PDB entry 8TCB | X-ray diffraction, 2.69 A resolution | chains C and D of the 4 polymer chains in the assembly

[Chain C (and D)]
Protein: M protein
Organism: Streptococcus pyogenes
Notes: chain D of this document is another copy of the same molecule, construct and numbering; everything in this record applies to it too
Reference sequence: Q6TLP8 (Q6TLP8_STRPY); residues 42-141 here correspond to UniProt positions 23-122 (UniProt number = residue number - 19)
Amino-acid sequence (104 residues; row label = number of the first residue in the row):
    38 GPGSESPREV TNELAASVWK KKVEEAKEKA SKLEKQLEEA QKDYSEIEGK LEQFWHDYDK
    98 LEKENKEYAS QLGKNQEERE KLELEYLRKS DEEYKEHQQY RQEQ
Unresolved in the structure: 38-45, 126-141 (chain D: 38-45, 111-141)
Differences from the reference sequence: expression tag (38-41)
From the paper describing this entry:
  - mutagenesis - D80A: unchanged binding to C4b-binding protein alpha chain
  - mutagenesis - Y81A, E85A, E89A, D96A: unchanged stability

[Interface between chain C and chain D]
Contacting residue pairs (52; chain C residue first):
  N49(C) - N49(D)
  N49(C) - E50(D)
  E50(C) - N49(D)
  A53(C) - N49(D)
  A53(C) - A53(D)  hydrophobic
  W56(C) - W56(D)  hydrophobic
  W56(C) - K57(D)
  W56(C) - V60(D)  hydrophobic
  K57(C) - W56(D)
  K59(C) - V60(D)
  V60(C) - K59(D)
  V60(C) - V60(D)  hydrophobic
  A63(C) - A63(D)  hydrophobic
  K66(C) - E71(D)  salt bridge
  A67(C) - L70(D)
  L70(C) - L70(D)  hydrophobic
  L70(C) - E71(D)
  Q73(C) - L74(D)
  L74(C) - Q73(D)
  L74(C) - L74(D)  hydrophobic
  D80(C) - Y81(D)
  Y81(C) - D80(D)
  Y81(C) - Y81(D)
  Y81(C) - I84(D)  hydrophobic
  I84(C) - Y81(D)
  I84(C) - I84(D)  hydrophobic
  L88(C) - I84(D)  hydrophobic
  L88(C) - F91(D)  hydrophobic
  F91(C) - F91(D)
  F91(C) - W92(D)  hydrophobic
  W92(C) - F91(D)  hydrophobic
  Y95(C) - F91(D)  hydrophobic
  Y95(C) - D94(D)
  Y95(C) - Y95(D)
  Y95(C) - L98(D)
  L98(C) - L98(D)  hydrophobic
  L98(C) - E99(D)
  L98(C) - N102(D)
  E99(C) - L98(D)
  E101(C) - N102(D)
  N102(C) - L98(D)  hydrogen bond (side chain-backbone)
  N102(C) - E101(D)
  N102(C) - N102(D)  hydrogen bond
  N102(C) - Y105(D)
  Y105(C) - N102(D)
  Y105(C) - Y105(D)  hydrophobic
  Y105(C) - A106(D)
  Y105(C) - L109(D)  hydrophobic
  A106(C) - Y105(D)
  L109(C) - Y105(D)  hydrophobic
  L109(C) - Q108(D)
  L109(C) - L109(D)  hydrophobic
Interface residues without a listed pair, chain C (33 interface residues in all): A52, E71, A77, E85, D94, Q108
Interface residues without a listed pair, chain D (31 interface residues in all): A67, A77, K87, L88

[Overview]
The interface between chain C and chain D involves 33 residues on one side and 31 on the other, with 2
hydrogen bonds and 1 salt bridge. Polar contacts include K66(C)-E71(D), N102(C)-L98(D) and N102(C)-N102(D).
From the paper: Y81A, E85A and E89A of chain C, among others, leave stability unchanged; D80A of chain C
leaves binding to C4b-binding protein alpha chain unchanged.
Chain C and chain D are both M protein (Streptococcus pyogenes); the structure, Structure of human C4b-binding
protein alpha chain CCP domains 1 and 2 in complex with the ..., was determined by X-ray diffraction together
with 8TGT from the same study.
